Entry 5EWX (X-ray diffraction, 2.60 A resolution); this record covers chain A.

== Chain A ==
Name: Endolysin, Immunoglobulin G-binding protein A
Source organism: Enterobacteria phage T4
Notes: EC 3.2.1.17
UniProt: chimeric construct of P00720, P38507: residues 1-35 from P00720 (ENLYS_BPT4) positions 1-35 (same numbers); residues 1218-1266 from P38507 positions 212-266 (UniProt number = residue number - 1000); residues 38-164 from P00720 (ENLYS_BPT4) positions 38-164 (same numbers)
Chain sequence (227 residues; each row starts with the number of its first residue; a row labelled like 1218A-1218G holds insertion residues (1218A, then the next letters in order)):
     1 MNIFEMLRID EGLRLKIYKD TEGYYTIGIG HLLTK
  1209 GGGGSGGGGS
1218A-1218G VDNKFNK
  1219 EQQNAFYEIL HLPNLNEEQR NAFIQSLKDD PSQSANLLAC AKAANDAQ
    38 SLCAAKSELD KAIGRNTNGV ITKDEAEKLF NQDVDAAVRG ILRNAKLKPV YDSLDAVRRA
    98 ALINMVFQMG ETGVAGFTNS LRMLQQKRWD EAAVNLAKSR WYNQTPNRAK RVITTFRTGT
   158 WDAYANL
Disordered / not traced: 1209-1218, 1218A-1218G
Sequence notes: linker (1209-1218); engineered mutation Cys40 (Asn in P00720), Thr54 (Cys in P00720), Ala97 (Cys in P00720), Ala162 (Lys in P00720), Val1218A (Ala212 in P38507), Ala1240 (Gly240 in P38507), Cys1258 (Glu258 in P38507), Ala1261 (Lys261 in P38507), Ala1262 (Leu262 in P38507)
Ligand contacts: EYC (2,2'-ethyne-1,2-diylbis{5-[(chloroacetyl)amino]benzenesulfonic acid}): Cys40, Gln1237, Phe1241, Cys1258, Ala1261, Ala1262, Ala1265, Gln1266
Swiss-Prot annotation at these positions:
  - active site (Proton donor/acceptor): Glu11, Asp20
  - binding site (substrate): Leu32, Phe104, Ser117, Asn132

== In short ==
Bound to chain A: compound EYC. Curated annotation (UniProt) lists active-site residues Glu11 and Asp20 and 4
substrate-binding residues.
Chain A is Endolysin, Immunoglobulin G-binding protein A (Enterobacteria phage T4); the structure, Fusion
protein of T4 lysozyme and B4 domain of protein A from staphylococcal aureus with chemical ..., was determined
by X-ray diffraction, deposited together with 5CBN, 5CBO and 5COC.
